Entry 8DT8 (electron microscopy, 3.34 A resolution); this record covers chains A and D of the 5 polymer chains in the assembly.

[Chain A]
Name: Spike glycoprotein
Source organism: Severe acute respiratory syndrome coronavirus 2
Reference sequence: P0DTC2 (SPIKE_SARS2); residues 1-1208 here = UniProt positions 1-1208
Amino-acid sequence (1280 residues; row label = number of the first residue in the row):
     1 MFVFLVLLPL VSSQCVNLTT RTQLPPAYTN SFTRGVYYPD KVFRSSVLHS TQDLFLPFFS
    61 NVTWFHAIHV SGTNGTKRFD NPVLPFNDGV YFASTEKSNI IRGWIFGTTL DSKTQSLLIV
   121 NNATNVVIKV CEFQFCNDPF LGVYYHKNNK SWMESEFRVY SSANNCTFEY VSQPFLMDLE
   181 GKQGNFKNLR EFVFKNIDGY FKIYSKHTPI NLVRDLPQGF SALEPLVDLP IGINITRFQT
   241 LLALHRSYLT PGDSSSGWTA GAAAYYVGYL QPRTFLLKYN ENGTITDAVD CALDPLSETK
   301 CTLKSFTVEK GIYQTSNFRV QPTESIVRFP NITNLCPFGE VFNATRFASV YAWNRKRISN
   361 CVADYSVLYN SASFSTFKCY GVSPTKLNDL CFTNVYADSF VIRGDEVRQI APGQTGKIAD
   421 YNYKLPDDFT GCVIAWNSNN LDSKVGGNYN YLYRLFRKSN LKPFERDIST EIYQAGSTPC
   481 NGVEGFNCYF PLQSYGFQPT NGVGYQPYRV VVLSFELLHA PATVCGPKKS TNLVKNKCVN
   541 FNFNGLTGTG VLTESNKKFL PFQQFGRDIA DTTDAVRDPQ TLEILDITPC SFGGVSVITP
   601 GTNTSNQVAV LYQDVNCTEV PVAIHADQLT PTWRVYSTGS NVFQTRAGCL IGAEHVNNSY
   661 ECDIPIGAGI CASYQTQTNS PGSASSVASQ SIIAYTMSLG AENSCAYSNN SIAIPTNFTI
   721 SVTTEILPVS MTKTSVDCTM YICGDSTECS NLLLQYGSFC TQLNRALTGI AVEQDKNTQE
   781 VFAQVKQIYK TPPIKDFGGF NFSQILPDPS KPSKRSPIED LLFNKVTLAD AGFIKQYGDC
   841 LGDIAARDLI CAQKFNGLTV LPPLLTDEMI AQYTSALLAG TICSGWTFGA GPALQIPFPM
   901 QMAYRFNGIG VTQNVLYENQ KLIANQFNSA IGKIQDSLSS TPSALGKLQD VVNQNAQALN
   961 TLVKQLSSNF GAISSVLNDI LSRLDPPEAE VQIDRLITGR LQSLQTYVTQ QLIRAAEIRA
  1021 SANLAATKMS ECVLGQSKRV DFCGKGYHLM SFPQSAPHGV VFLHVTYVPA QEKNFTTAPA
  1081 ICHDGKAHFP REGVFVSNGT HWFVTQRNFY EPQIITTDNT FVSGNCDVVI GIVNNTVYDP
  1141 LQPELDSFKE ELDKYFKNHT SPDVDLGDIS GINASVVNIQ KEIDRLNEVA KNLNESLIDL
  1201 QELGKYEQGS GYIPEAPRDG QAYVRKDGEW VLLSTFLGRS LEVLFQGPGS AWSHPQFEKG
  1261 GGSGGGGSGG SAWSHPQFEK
Not modelled in the structure: 1-26, 67-78, 144-152, 176-184, 248-262, 619-639, 677-688, 827-852, 1146-1280
Differences from the reference sequence: engineered mutation Gly682 (Arg in P0DTC2), Ser683 (Arg in P0DTC2), Ser685 (Arg in P0DTC2), Cys705 (Val in P0DTC2), Pro817 (Phe in P0DTC2), Cys883 (Thr in P0DTC2), Pro892 (Ala in P0DTC2), Pro899 (Ala in P0DTC2), Pro942 (Ala in P0DTC2), Pro986 (Lys in P0DTC2), Pro987 (Val in P0DTC2); expression tag (1209-1280)
Cystine bridges: Cys131-Cys166, Cys291-Cys301, Cys336-Cys361, Cys379-Cys432, Cys391-Cys525, Cys480-Cys488, Cys538-Cys590, Cys617-Cys649, Cys662-Cys671, Cys738-Cys760, Cys743-Cys749, Cys1032-Cys1043, Cys1082-Cys1126
Covalent attachments: N-acetylglucosamine (NAG) linked to Asn331, Asn343, Asn616, Asn717, Asn801, Asn1098
Swiss-Prot annotation at these positions:
  - region: Asn280 to Cys301 (Putative superantigen), Arg403 to Asp405 (Integrin-binding motif), Asn448 to Phe456 (Immunodominant HLA epitope recognized by the CD8+), Pro681, Ala684 (Putative superantigen), Ser816 to Tyr837 (Fusion peptide 1), Lys835 to Phe855 (Fusion peptide 2), Asp1163 to Glu1202 (Heptad repeat 2)
  - site: Arg815, Ser816 (Cleavage)
  - glycosylation: Asn17 (N-linked (GlcNAc...) (complex) asparagine), Asn61 (N-linked (GlcNAc...) (hybrid) asparagine), Asn74 (N-linked (GlcNAc...) (complex) asparagine), Asn122 (N-linked (GlcNAc...) (hybrid) asparagine), Asn149 (N-linked (GlcNAc...) (complex) asparagine), Asn165 (N-linked (GlcNAc...) (complex) asparagine), Asn234 (N-linked (GlcNAc...) (high mannose) asparagine), Asn282 (N-linked (GlcNAc...) (complex) asparagine), Thr323 (O-linked (GalNAc) threonine), Ser325 (O-linked (HexNAc...) serine), Asn331 (N-linked (GlcNAc...) (complex) asparagine), Asn343 (N-linked (GlcNAc...) (complex) asparagine), Asn603 (N-linked (GlcNAc...) (hybrid) asparagine), Asn616 (N-linked (GlcNAc...) (complex) asparagine), Asn657 (N-linked (GlcNAc...) (complex) asparagine), Thr676 (O-linked (GlcNAc...) threonine), Thr678 (O-linked (GlcNAc...) threonine), Asn709 (N-linked (GlcNAc...) (high mannose) asparagine), Asn717 (N-linked (GlcNAc...) (hybrid) asparagine), Asn801 (N-linked (GlcNAc...) (hybrid) asparagine) and 6 more in UniProt
  - natural variant: Leu5 (L5F: In strain: Iota/B.1.526), Ser13 (S13I: In strain: Epsilon/B.1.427/B.1.429), Leu18 (L18F: In strain: Beta/B.1.351, Gamma/P.1 and 1 more), Thr19 (T19I: In strain: Omicron/BQ.1.1, Omicron/XBB.1.5 and 1 more; T19R: In strain: Delta/B.1.617.2, Omicron/BA.2 and 4 more), Thr20 (T20N: In strain: Gamma/P.1), Leu24 to Ala27 (sequence variant, change not given here; In strain: Omicron/BA.2, Omicron/BA.2.12.1 and 6 more), Pro26 (P26S: In strain: Gamma/P.1), Gln52 (Q52H: In strain: Omicron/EG.5.1), Ala67 (A67V: In strain: Eta/B.1.525, Omicron/BA.1), His69 to Val70 (deletion: In strain: Alpha/B.1.1.7, Eta/B.1.525 and 5 more), Gly75 (G75V: In strain: Lambda/C.37), Thr76 (T76I: In strain: Lambda/C.37), 82 further natural variant entries in UniProt
  - mutagenesis: His69 to Val70 (Increased incorporation of cleaved spike into virions), Asn121 (N121Q: Partial loss of biliverdin affinity), Arg190 (R190K: Partial loss of biliverdin affinity), Asn234 (N234Q: Increased resistance to neutralizing antibodies), Asn331 (N331Q: Reduced viral infectivity), Asn343 (N343Q: Reduced viral infectivity), Leu452 (L452R: Increased resistance to neutralizing antibodies. Decreases HLA binding to NF9 epitope. Increased binding affinity to human ACE2), Tyr453 (Y453F: Decreased HLA binding to NF9 epitope. Increased binding affinity to human ACE2), Ala475 (A475V: Increased resistance to neutralizing antibodies), Val483 (V483A: Increased resistance to neutralizing antibodies), Glu484 (E484D: Increased replication in human TMEM106B overexpressing cells), Phe490 (F490L: Increased resistance to neutralizing antibodies and human covalescent sera neutralization), 12 further mutagenesis entries in UniProt

[Chain D]
Name: Nb136 nanobody
Source organism: synthetic construct
Notes: antibody fragment or engineered binder
Amino-acid sequence (125 residues; row label = number of the first residue in the row; a row labelled like 82A-82C holds insertion residues (82A, then the next letters in order)):
     1 EVQLQESGGG LVQPGGSLRL SCAASGFTFS SYAMGWYRQA PGKEREWVCA IS
   52A G
    53 SGGSTYYADS VKGRFTCSRD NSKNTLYLQM
82A-82C NSL
    83 KPEDTAVYYC ARYGGPYD
100A-100H PTDSTYAF
   101 DYWGQGTQVT VSS
Not modelled in the structure: 1, 113
Cystine bridges: Cys22-Cys92, Cys49-Cys69

[How chain A and chain D interact]
Pairs across the interface (38; chain A residue first):
  Arg346(A) - Phe100H(D)
  Phe347(A) - Phe100H(D)
  Ala348(A) - Ala100G(D)
  Ala348(A) - Phe100H(D)
  Ser349(A) - Asp101(D)  hydrogen bond
  Tyr351(A) - Gly96(D)
  Tyr351(A) - Asp101(D)  hydrogen bond
  Ala352(A) - Gly96(D)
  Ala352(A) - Ala100G(D)
  Asn354(A) - Tyr100F(D)  hydrogen bond
  Asn354(A) - Ala100G(D)
  Arg355(A) - Tyr99(D)
  Arg355(A) - Tyr100F(D)  hydrogen bond (backbone-side chain)
  Tyr449(A) - Glu44(D)
  Tyr449(A) - Arg45(D)  hydrogen bond (backbone-side chain)
  Tyr449(A) - Trp103(D)
  Asn450(A) - Arg45(D)  hydrogen bond
  Asn450(A) - Asp101(D)
  Asn450(A) - Trp103(D)  hydrogen bond (backbone-side chain)
  Leu452(A) - Tyr37(D)
  Arg466(A) - Gly97(D)  hydrogen bond (side chain-backbone)
  Arg466(A) - Pro98(D)
  Arg466(A) - Tyr99(D)
  Arg466(A) - Tyr100F(D)
  Ile468(A) - Gly96(D)
  Ile468(A) - Gly97(D)
  Ile468(A) - Pro98(D)
  Thr470(A) - Tyr95(D)
  Glu471(A) - Tyr58(D)  hydrogen bond
  Ile472(A) - Tyr58(D)  hydrophobic
  Asn481(A) - Lys64(D)  hydrogen bond (backbone-side chain)
  Gly482(A) - Lys64(D)
  Val483(A) - Trp47(D)  hydrophobic
  Val483(A) - Tyr59(D)
  Glu484(A) - Asp61(D)
  Phe490(A) - Trp47(D)
  Phe490(A) - Tyr95(D)
  Leu492(A) - Tyr95(D)  hydrophobic
Interface residues without a listed pair, chain A (25 interface residues in all): Trp353, Arg357, Cys480
Interface residues without a listed pair, chain D (21 interface residues in all): Ala33, Ala50, Ala60

[Summary]
Chain A and chain D form an interface of 25 and 21 residues respectively, with 10 hydrogen bonds. Polar
contacts include Ser349(A)-Asp101(D), Tyr351(A)-Asp101(D) and Asn354(A)-Tyr100F(D). Covalently linked
N-acetylglucosamine: at Asn331(A), Asn343(A), Asn616(A), Asn717(A), Asn801(A) and Asn1098(A). From UniProt: 24
mutagenesis sites on chain A.
Here chain A is Spike glycoprotein (Severe acute respiratory syndrome coronavirus 2) and chain D is Nb136
nanobody (synthetic construct). Entry 8DT8 (LM18/Nb136 bispecific tetra-nanobody immunoglobulin in complex
with SARS-CoV-2-6P-Mut7 S protein (focused refinement)) was determined by electron microscopy, deposited
together with 8ELO, 8ELP and 8ELQ.
